Entry 5Z5D (X-ray diffraction, 1.70 A resolution); this record covers chain A.

[Chain A]
Protein: Beta-xylosidase
From: Geobacillus thermoleovorans
Notes: EC 3.2.1.37
UniProtKB: Q2I2N4 (Q2I2N4_GEOTH); residue numbers follow UniProt; this construct covers 1-511
Chain sequence (543 residues; each row starts with the number of its first residue):
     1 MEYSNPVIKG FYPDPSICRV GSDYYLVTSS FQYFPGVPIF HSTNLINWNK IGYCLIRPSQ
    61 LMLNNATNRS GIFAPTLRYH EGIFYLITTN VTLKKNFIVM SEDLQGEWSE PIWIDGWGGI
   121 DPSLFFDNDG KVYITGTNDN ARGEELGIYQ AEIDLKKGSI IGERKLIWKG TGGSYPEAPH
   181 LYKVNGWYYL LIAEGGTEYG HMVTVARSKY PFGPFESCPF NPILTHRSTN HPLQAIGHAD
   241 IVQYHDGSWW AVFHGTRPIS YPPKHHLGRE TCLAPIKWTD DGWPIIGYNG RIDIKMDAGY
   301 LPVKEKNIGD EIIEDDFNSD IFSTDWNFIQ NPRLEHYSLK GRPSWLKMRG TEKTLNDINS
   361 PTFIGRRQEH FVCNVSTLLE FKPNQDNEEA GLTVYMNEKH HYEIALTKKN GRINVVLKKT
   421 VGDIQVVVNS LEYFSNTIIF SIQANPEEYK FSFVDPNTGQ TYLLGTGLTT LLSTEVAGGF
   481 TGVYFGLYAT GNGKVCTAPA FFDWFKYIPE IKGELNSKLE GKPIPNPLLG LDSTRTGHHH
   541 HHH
Not modelled in the structure: 305-310, 511-543
Construct notes: expression tag (512-543)
Bound ions: Ca2+: Asp316, Ser344, Asp503
What the authors report for this chain:
  - catalytic residues: Asp14, Asp121, Glu177 (by similarity / conservation)
  - Ca2+ coordination: Asp316, Ser344, Asp503

[Summary]
Asp316, Ser344 and Asp503 form the Ca2+ site. The paper reports catalytic residues Asp14, Asp121 and Glu177;
Ca2+ coordination by Asp316, Ser344 and Asp503.
Chain A is Beta-xylosidase (Geobacillus thermoleovorans); the structure, Crystal structure of a thermostable
glycoside hydrolase family 43 {beta}-1,4-xylosidase from Geobacillus thermoleovorans IT-08, was determined by
X-ray diffraction (same publication as 5Z5F and 5Z5I).
